Entry 7Q9K (electron microscopy, 4.50 A resolution (low resolution: residue-level contacts below are approximate; hydrogen-bond / salt-bridge calls are withheld)); this record covers chains A and B of the 7 polymer chains in the assembly.

== Chain A (and B) ==
Molecule: Spike glycoprotein
Organism: Severe acute respiratory syndrome coronavirus 2
Notes: chain B of this document is another copy of the same molecule, construct and numbering; everything in this record applies to it too
Reference sequence: P0DTC2 (SPIKE_SARS2); aligned to UniProt positions 1-1205 over residues 1-1205 (the alignment contains insertions or deletions, so no single offset holds)
Amino-acid sequence (1285 residues; row label = number of the first residue in the row):
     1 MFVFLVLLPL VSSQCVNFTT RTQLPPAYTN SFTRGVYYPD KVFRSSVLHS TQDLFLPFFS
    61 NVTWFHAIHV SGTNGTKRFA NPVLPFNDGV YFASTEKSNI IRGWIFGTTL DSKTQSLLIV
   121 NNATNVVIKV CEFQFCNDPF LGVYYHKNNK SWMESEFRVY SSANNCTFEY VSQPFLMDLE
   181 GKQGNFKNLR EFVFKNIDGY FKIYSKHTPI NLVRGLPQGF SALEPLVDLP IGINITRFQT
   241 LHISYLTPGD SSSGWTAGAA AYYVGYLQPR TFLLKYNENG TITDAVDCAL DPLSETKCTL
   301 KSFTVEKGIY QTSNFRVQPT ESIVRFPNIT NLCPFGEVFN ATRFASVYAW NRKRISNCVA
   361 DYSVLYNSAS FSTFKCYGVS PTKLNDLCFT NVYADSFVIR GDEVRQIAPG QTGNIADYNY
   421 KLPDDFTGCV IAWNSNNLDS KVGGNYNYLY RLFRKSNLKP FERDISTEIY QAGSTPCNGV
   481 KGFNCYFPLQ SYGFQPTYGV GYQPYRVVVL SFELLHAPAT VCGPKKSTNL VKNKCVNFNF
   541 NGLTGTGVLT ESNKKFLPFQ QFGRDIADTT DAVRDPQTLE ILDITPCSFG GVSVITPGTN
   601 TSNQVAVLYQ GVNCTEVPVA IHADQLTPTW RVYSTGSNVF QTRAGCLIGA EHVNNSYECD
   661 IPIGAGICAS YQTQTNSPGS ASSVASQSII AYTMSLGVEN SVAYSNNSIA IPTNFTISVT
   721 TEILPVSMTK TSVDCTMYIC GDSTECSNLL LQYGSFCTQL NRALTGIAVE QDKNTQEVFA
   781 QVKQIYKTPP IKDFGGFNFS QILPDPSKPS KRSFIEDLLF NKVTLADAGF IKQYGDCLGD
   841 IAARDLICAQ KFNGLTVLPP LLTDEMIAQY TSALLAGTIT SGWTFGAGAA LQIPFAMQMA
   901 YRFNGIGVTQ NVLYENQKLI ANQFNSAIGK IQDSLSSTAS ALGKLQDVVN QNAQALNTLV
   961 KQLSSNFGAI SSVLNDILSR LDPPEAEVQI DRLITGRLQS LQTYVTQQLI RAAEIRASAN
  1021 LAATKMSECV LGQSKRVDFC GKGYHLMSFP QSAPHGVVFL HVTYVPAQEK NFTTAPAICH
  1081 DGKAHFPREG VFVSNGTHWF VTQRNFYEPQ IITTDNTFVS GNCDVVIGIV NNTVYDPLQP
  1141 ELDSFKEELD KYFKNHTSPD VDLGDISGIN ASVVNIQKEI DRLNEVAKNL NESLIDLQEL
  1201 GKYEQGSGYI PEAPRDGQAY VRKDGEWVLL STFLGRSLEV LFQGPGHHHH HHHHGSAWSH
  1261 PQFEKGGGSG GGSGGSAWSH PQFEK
Not modelled in the structure: 1-26, 70-79, 144-164, 173-185, 246-259, 440-498, 618-637, 674-685, 825-850, 1145-1285 (chain B: 1-26, 70-79, 144-164, 173-185, 246-259, 618-637, 674-685, 825-850, 1145-1285)
Sequence notes: variant Phe18 (Leu in P0DTC2), Ala80 (Asp in P0DTC2), Gly215 (Asp in P0DTC2), Ile243 (Arg246 in P0DTC2), Asn414 (Lys417 in P0DTC2), Lys481 (Glu484 in P0DTC2), Tyr498 (Asn501 in P0DTC2), Gly611 (Asp614 in P0DTC2), Val698 (Ala701 in P0DTC2); conflict Gly679 (Arg682 in P0DTC2), Ser680 (Arg683 in P0DTC2), Ser682 (Arg685 in P0DTC2), Pro983 (Lys986 in P0DTC2), Pro984 (Val987 in P0DTC2); expression tag (1206-1285)
Disulfides: Cys131-Cys166, Cys288-Cys298, Cys333-Cys358, Cys376-Cys429, Cys388-Cys522, Cys535-Cys587, Cys614-Cys646, Cys659-Cys668, Cys735-Cys757, Cys740-Cys746, Cys1029-Cys1040, Cys1079-Cys1123
Covalently attached groups: N-acetylglucosamine (NAG) linked to Asn61, Asn122, Asn165, Asn234, Asn279, Asn328, Asn600, Asn613, Asn654, Asn706, Asn714, Asn798, Asn1071, Asn1095, Asn1131
UniProt features mapped onto this chain:
  - glycosylation (N-linked (GlcNAc...) asparagine): Asn17 (complex), Asn61 (hybrid), Asn74 (complex), Asn122 (hybrid), Asn149 (complex), Asn165 (complex), Asn234 (high mannose), Asn331 (complex), Asn603 (hybrid)

== Interface between chain A and chain B ==
Pairs across the interface (152; chain A residue first):
  Asn314(A) - Asp734(B)
  Arg316(A) - Met737(B)
  Arg316(A) - Asp742(B)
  Arg354(A) - Thr167(B)
  Asn357(A) - Phe168(B)
  Pro518(A) - Gly199(B)
  Pro518(A) - Tyr200(B)
  Pro518(A) - Pro230(B)
  Thr520(A) - Pro230(B)
  Lys554(A) - Phe43(B)
  Lys555(A) - Phe43(B)
  Lys555(A) - Asn279(B)
  Phe556(A) - Phe43(B)
  Leu557(A) - Gly280(B)
  Leu557(A) - Thr281(B)
  Phe559(A) - Tyr38(B)
  Phe559(A) - Lys41(B)
  Phe559(A) - Glu224(B)
  Phe559(A) - Pro225(B)
  Gln560(A) - Lys41(B)
  Gln560(A) - Val42(B)
  Gln560(A) - Phe43(B)
  Gln560(A) - Gly280(B)
  Gln561(A) - Lys41(B)
  Phe562(A) - Lys41(B)
  Phe562(A) - Val42(B)
  Phe562(A) - Phe43(B)
  Gly563(A) - Phe43(B)
  Arg564(A) - Val42(B)
  Arg564(A) - Phe43(B)
  Asp565(A) - Lys851(B)
  Ile566(A) - Val47(B)
  Ala567(A) - Val960(B)
  Pro586(A) - Phe852(B)
  Phe589(A) - Met737(B)
  Phe589(A) - Lys851(B)
  Phe589(A) - Phe852(B)
  Phe589(A) - Gly854(B)
  Phe589(A) - Thr856(B)
  Gln610(A) - Leu858(B)
  Pro662(A) - Leu861(B)
  Gly664(A) - Pro860(B)
  Gly664(A) - Leu861(B)
  Ala665(A) - Pro859(B)
  Ala665(A) - Pro860(B)
  Ala665(A) - Leu861(B)
  Ala665(A) - Thr863(B)
  Gly666(A) - Leu861(B)
  Gly666(A) - Thr863(B)
  Gly666(A) - Met866(B)
  Cys668(A) - Leu861(B)
  Thr693(A) - Met866(B)
  Met694(A) - Leu861(B)
  Met694(A) - Leu862(B)
  Met694(A) - Met866(B)
  Leu696(A) - Ile785(B)
  Leu696(A) - Met866(B)
  Leu696(A) - Tyr870(B)
  Val698(A) - Gln784(B)
  Val698(A) - Ile785(B)
  Glu699(A) - Ile785(B)
  Glu699(A) - Lys787(B)
  Asn700(A) - Gln784(B)
  Asn700(A) - Ile785(B)
  Asn700(A) - Tyr786(B)
  Ser701(A) - Lys787(B)
  Val702(A) - Tyr786(B)
  Val702(A) - Lys787(B)
  Val702(A) - Thr880(B)
  Val702(A) - Gln892(B)
  Ala703(A) - Gln892(B)
  Tyr704(A) - Pro789(B)
  Tyr704(A) - Asp793(B)
  Tyr704(A) - Phe794(B)
  Tyr704(A) - Thr880(B)
  Tyr704(A) - Ile893(B)
  Tyr704(A) - Pro894(B)
  Tyr704(A) - Phe895(B)
  Ser705(A) - Pro894(B)
  Asn706(A) - Pro894(B)
  Ser708(A) - Gln892(B)
  Ser708(A) - Ile893(B)
  Ser708(A) - Pro894(B)
  Ile709(A) - Gln892(B)
  Ile709(A) - Ile893(B)
  Ile709(A) - Tyr901(B)
  Ala710(A) - Leu891(B)
  Ala710(A) - Gln892(B)
  Pro712(A) - Leu891(B)
  Thr958(A) - Ser755(B)
  Gln962(A) - Tyr753(B)
  Gln962(A) - Ser755(B)
  Gln962(A) - Phe756(B)
  Ser965(A) - Gln752(B)
  Ser965(A) - Tyr753(B)
  Ser965(A) - Gly754(B)
  Asn966(A) - Gln752(B)
  Phe967(A) - Gln752(B)
  Phe967(A) - Tyr753(B)
  Phe967(A) - Phe756(B)
  Gly968(A) - Gln752(B)
  Gln999(A) - Phe756(B)
  Gln999(A) - Gln1002(B)
  Ser1000(A) - Phe756(B)
  Thr1003(A) - Phe756(B)
  Thr1003(A) - Gln759(B)
  Thr1003(A) - Gln1002(B)
  Thr1006(A) - Thr1006(B)
  Gln1007(A) - Leu1009(B)
  Ile1010(A) - Leu1009(B)
  Glu1014(A) - Arg1016(B)
  Arg1036(A) - Thr1024(B)
  Arg1036(A) - Glu1028(B)
  Arg1036(A) - Arg1036(B)
  Val1037(A) - Ser1027(B)
  Val1037(A) - Glu1028(B)
  Val1037(A) - Gly1032(B)
  Asp1038(A) - Ser1027(B)
  Asp1038(A) - Leu1031(B)
  Lys1042(A) - Gly886(B)
  Lys1042(A) - Ala887(B)
  Lys1042(A) - Gly888(B)
  Gly1043(A) - Ala887(B)
  Tyr1044(A) - Trp883(B)
  Tyr1044(A) - Ala887(B)
  Val1065(A) - Ala887(B)
  Glu1069(A) - Ala889(B)
  Glu1069(A) - Leu891(B)
  Asn1071(A) - Gln892(B)
  Thr1074(A) - Pro894(B)
  Thr1074(A) - Met897(B)
  Pro1076(A) - Tyr914(B)
  Phe1086(A) - Asn911(B)
  Phe1086(A) - Tyr914(B)
  Pro1087(A) - Gln910(B)
  Val1091(A) - Met897(B)
  Val1091(A) - Tyr901(B)
  Arg1104(A) - Tyr901(B)
  Arg1104(A) - Asn904(B)
  Arg1104(A) - Gln910(B)
  Phe1118(A) - Thr909(B)
  Phe1118(A) - Asn911(B)
  Ser1120(A) - Asn911(B)
  Ser1120(A) - Glu915(B)
  Ser1120(A) - Glu1108(B)
  Gly1121(A) - Glu915(B)
  Val1125(A) - Glu915(B)
  Ile1127(A) - Lys918(B)
  Leu1138(A) - Leu1138(B)
  Leu1138(A) - Glu1141(B)
  Leu1142(A) - Glu1141(B)
  Leu1142(A) - Leu1142(B)
Other interface residues (no listed pair), chain A (94 interface residues in all): Ala519, Asp568, Thr569, Arg643, Ala644, Cys659, Ile663, Ile667, Gly697, Asn707, Gln954, Gly996, Phe1039, Ala1075, Val1119, Val1126
Other interface residues (no listed pair), chain B (91 interface residues in all): Arg44, Gly232, Arg762, Lys783, Asn853, Leu855, Gln869, Thr884, Ala890, Gln917, Leu998, Ile1010, Gln1110

== Summary ==
The interface between chain A and chain B involves 94 residues on one side and 91 on the other. Covalently
linked N-acetylglucosamine: at Asn61(A), Asn122(A), Asn165(A), Asn234(A), Asn279(A) and Asn328(A) and 9 more.
Chain A and chain B are both Spike glycoprotein (Severe acute respiratory syndrome coronavirus 2); the
structure, Beta-32 fab in complex with SARS-CoV-2 beta-Spike glycoprotein, was determined by electron
microscopy together with 7PS0, 7PS3, 7PS4 and 7Q9P from the same study.
